PDB entry 3ZP1 | X-ray diffraction, 2.60 A resolution | chains E and F

Chain E:
Name: Haemagglutinin
Organism: Influenza A virus
Notes: fragment: ha1 of trypsin released ectodomain, residues 17-342
UniProt: Q6DQ34 (Q6DQ34_9INFA); residues 5-330 here correspond to UniProt positions 17-342 (UniProt number = residue number + 12)
Chain sequence (326 residues; each row starts with the number of its first residue):
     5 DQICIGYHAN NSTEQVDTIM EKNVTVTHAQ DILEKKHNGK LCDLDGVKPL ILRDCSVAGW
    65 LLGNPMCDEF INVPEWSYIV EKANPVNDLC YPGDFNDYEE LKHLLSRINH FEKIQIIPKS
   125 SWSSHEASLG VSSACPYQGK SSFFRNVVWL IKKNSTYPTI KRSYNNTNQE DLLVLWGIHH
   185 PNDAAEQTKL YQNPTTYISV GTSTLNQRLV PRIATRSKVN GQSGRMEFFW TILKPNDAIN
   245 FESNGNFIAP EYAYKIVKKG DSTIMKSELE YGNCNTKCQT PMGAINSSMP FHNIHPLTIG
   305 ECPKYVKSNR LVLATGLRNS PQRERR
Disordered / not traced: 326-330
Sequence notes: conflict Lys-40 (Thr52 in Q6DQ34)
Cystine bridges: Cys-46/Cys-278, Cys-59/Cys-71, Cys-94/Cys-139, Cys-282/Cys-306

Chain F:
Name: Haemagglutinin
Organism: Influenza A virus
Notes: fragment: ha2 of trypsin released ectodomain, residues 347-512
UniProt: Q6DQ34 (Q6DQ34_9INFA); residues 1-166 here correspond to UniProt positions 347-512 (UniProt number = residue number + 346)
Chain sequence (166 residues; each row starts with the number of its first residue):
     1 GLFGAIAGFI EGGWQGMVDG WYGYHHSNEQ GSGYAADKES TQKAIDGVTN KVNSIIDKMN
    61 TQFEAVGREF NNLERRIENL NKKMEDGFLD VWTYNAELLV LMENERTLDF HDSNVKNLYD
   121 KVRLQLRDNA KELGNGCFEF YHKCDNECME SVRNGTYDYP QYSEEA
Disordered / not traced: 159-166
Cystine bridges: Cys-144/Cys-148

Chain E / chain F interface:
Pairs across the interface (102; chain E residue first):
  Asp-5(E) / Ser-27(F)
  Asp-5(E) / Asn-28(F)
  Asp-5(E) / Glu-139(F)
  Asp-5(E) / Phe-140(F)  hydrogen bond (backbone-backbone)
  Asp-5(E) / Lys-143(F)
  Asp-5(E) / Cys-144(F)  hydrogen bond (side chain-backbone)
  Gln-6(E) / His-26(F)
  Gln-6(E) / Ser-27(F)  hydrogen bond (backbone-backbone)
  Gln-6(E) / Leu-133(F)
  Gln-6(E) / Cys-137(F)
  Gln-6(E) / Phe-138(F)
  Gln-6(E) / Phe-140(F)
  Gln-6(E) / Met-149(F)
  Ile-7(E) / His-25(F)
  Ile-7(E) / Cys-137(F)
  Ile-7(E) / Phe-138(F)  hydrogen bond (backbone-backbone)
  Ile-7(E) / Phe-140(F)  hydrophobic
  Cys-8(E) / Trp-14(F)
  Cys-8(E) / Gly-23(F)
  Cys-8(E) / Tyr-24(F)
  Cys-8(E) / His-25(F)  hydrogen bond (backbone-backbone)
  Cys-8(E) / Gly-136(F)
  Cys-8(E) / Cys-137(F)  disulfide
  Ile-9(E) / Ile-10(F)
  Ile-9(E) / Trp-14(F)
  Ile-9(E) / Gly-23(F)
  Ile-9(E) / Tyr-24(F)  hydrophobic
  Ile-9(E) / Tyr-119(F)  hydrophobic
  Ile-9(E) / Val-122(F)  hydrophobic
  Ile-9(E) / Gly-136(F)  hydrogen bond (backbone-backbone)
  Gly-10(E) / Trp-14(F)
  Gly-10(E) / Tyr-22(F)
  Gly-10(E) / Gly-23(F)  hydrogen bond (backbone-backbone)
  Tyr-11(E) / Ile-6(F)
  Tyr-11(E) / Ala-7(F)  hydrogen bond (side chain-backbone)
  Tyr-11(E) / Ile-10(F)  hydrogen bond (side chain-backbone)
  Tyr-11(E) / Gly-12(F)
  Tyr-11(E) / Gly-13(F)
  Tyr-11(E) / Trp-14(F)  hydrogen bond (backbone-backbone)
  Tyr-11(E) / Met-17(F)
  Tyr-11(E) / Trp-21(F)
  Tyr-11(E) / Val-115(F)  hydrophobic
  His-12(E) / Trp-14(F)
  His-12(E) / Met-17(F)  hydrogen bond (side chain-backbone)
  His-12(E) / Gly-20(F)
  His-12(E) / Trp-21(F)  hydrogen bond (backbone-backbone)
  Ala-13(E) / Gly-13(F)
  Ala-13(E) / Trp-14(F)  hydrogen bond (backbone-backbone)
  Ala-13(E) / Gln-15(F)
  Asn-14(E) / Gln-15(F)  hydrogen bond (backbone-side chain)
  Val-20(E) / Asn-104(F)
  Asp-21(E) / Leu-101(F)
  Asp-21(E) / Asn-104(F)  hydrogen bond (backbone-side chain)
  Thr-22(E) / Leu-101(F)
  Thr-22(E) / Asn-104(F)
  Thr-22(E) / Glu-105(F)
  Ile-23(E) / Leu-101(F)  hydrophobic
  Met-24(E) / Glu-105(F)
  Val-28(E) / Leu-108(F)  hydrophobic
  Val-30(E) / Leu-108(F)  hydrophobic
  Thr-31(E) / Trp-21(F)
  His-32(E) / Trp-21(F)
  Glu-103(E) / Glu-69(F)
  Glu-103(E) / Phe-70(F)
  Glu-103(E) / Asn-71(F)
  Lys-106(E) / Glu-69(F)  salt bridge
  Lys-270(E) / Glu-69(F)
  Pro-294(E) / Ile-56(F)  hydrophobic
  Phe-295(E) / Met-59(F)  hydrophobic
  Phe-295(E) / Gln-62(F)
  Leu-301(E) / Ala-65(F)  hydrophobic
  Leu-301(E) / Val-66(F)
  Leu-301(E) / Gly-67(F)
  Lys-308(E) / Met-59(F)
  Lys-308(E) / Asn-60(F)  hydrogen bond (side chain-backbone)
  Lys-308(E) / Gln-62(F)
  Lys-308(E) / Glu-64(F)  salt bridge
  Tyr-309(E) / Gln-62(F)
  Tyr-309(E) / Leu-89(F)  hydrophobic
  Val-310(E) / Thr-93(F)
  Lys-311(E) / Asp-90(F)  salt bridge
  Lys-311(E) / Thr-93(F)  hydrogen bond (backbone-side chain)
  Ser-312(E) / Thr-93(F)
  Ser-312(E) / Glu-97(F)  hydrogen bond
  Leu-315(E) / Glu-97(F)
  Val-316(E) / Val-100(F)
  Val-316(E) / Asn-104(F)  hydrogen bond (backbone-side chain)
  Leu-317(E) / Val-100(F)  hydrophobic
  Leu-317(E) / Asn-104(F)
  Ala-318(E) / Asn-104(F)  hydrogen bond (backbone-side chain)
  Ala-318(E) / Thr-107(F)
  Thr-319(E) / Trp-21(F)
  Thr-319(E) / Val-48(F)
  Thr-319(E) / His-111(F)  hydrogen bond (backbone-side chain)
  Gly-320(E) / Trp-21(F)
  Gly-320(E) / Leu-108(F)
  Gly-320(E) / His-111(F)  hydrogen bond (backbone-side chain)
  Leu-321(E) / Ile-6(F)  hydrophobic
  Leu-321(E) / Tyr-22(F)  hydrophobic
  Leu-321(E) / His-111(F)
  Ser-324(E) / Gly-12(F)
  Ser-324(E) / Gly-13(F)  hydrogen bond (side chain-backbone)
Other interface residues (no listed pair), chain E (44 interface residues in all): Asn-15, Gln-34, Ile-36, Glu-85, Pro-300, Arg-322
Other interface residues (no listed pair), chain F (65 interface residues in all): Glu-11, Val-18, Glu-29, Val-52, Ile-55, Glu-85, Asp-86, Trp-92, Ala-96, Leu-98, Leu-118, Leu-126, Val-152
Cross-chain cystine bridges: Cys-8(E)/Cys-137(F)

Overview:
44 residues of chain E and 65 residues of chain F are in contact; the contacts include 1 disulfide bond, 23
hydrogen bonds and 3 salt bridges. Among the polar pairs are Lys-106(E)/Glu-69(F), Lys-308(E)/Glu-64(F) and
Lys-311(E)/Asp-90(F).
Here chain E is Haemagglutinin and chain F is Haemagglutinin, both from Influenza A virus. Entry 3ZP1
(INFLUENZA VIRUS (VN1194) H5 HA with LSTc) was determined by X-ray diffraction (same publication as 3ZP0,
3ZP2, 3ZP3, 3ZP6, 3ZPA and 3ZPB).
